Entry 3IWU (X-ray diffraction, 2.30 A resolution); this record covers chains A and C of the 4 polymer chains in the assembly.

Chain A (and C):
Name: 5-hydroxyisourate hydrolase
Source organism: Danio rerio
Notes: EC 3.5.2.17; chain C of this document is another copy of the same molecule, construct and numbering; everything in this record applies to it too
Reference sequence: Q06S87 (HIUH_DANRE); residues -18 to 119 here correspond to UniProt positions 1-138 (UniProt number = residue number + 19)
Chain sequence (138 residues; row label = number of the first residue in the row; numbers below 1 keep their minus sign (Met-18 is residue -18)):
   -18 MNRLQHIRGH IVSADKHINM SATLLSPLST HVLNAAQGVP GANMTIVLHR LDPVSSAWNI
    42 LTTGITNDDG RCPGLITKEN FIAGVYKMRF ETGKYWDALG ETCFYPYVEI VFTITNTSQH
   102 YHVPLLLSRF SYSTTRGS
Disordered / not traced: -18 to 5
Construct notes: engineered mutation Ala16 (Ile35 in Q06S87), Thr116 (Tyr135 in Q06S87)

Chain A / chain C interface:
Contacting residue pairs - 12 pairs, chain A then chain C:
  Ala16(A) with Ser109(C), hydrogen bond (backbone-side chain); Phe111(C); Ser112(C)
  Ala17(A) with Phe111(C)
  Gln18(A) with Phe111(C)
  Gly19(A) with Phe111(C)
  Ser109(A) with Ala16(C), hydrogen bond (side chain-backbone)
  Phe111(A) with Ala16(C); Ala17(C); Gln18(C); Gly19(C)
  Ser112(A) with Ala16(C)
Also at the interface, not in a pair above, chain A (8 interface residues in all): Arg110
Also at the interface, not in a pair above, chain C (9 interface residues in all): Leu107, Arg110

In short:
8 residues of chain A and 9 residues of chain C are in contact, with 2 hydrogen bonds. Its one hydrogen-bonded
contact is Ala16(A)-Ser109(C).
Both chains are 5-hydroxyisourate hydrolase (Danio rerio). Entry 3IWU (Crystal structure of Y116T/I16A double
mutant of 5-hydroxyisourate hydrolase) was determined by X-ray diffraction together with 3Q1E and 3IWV from
the same study.
